PDB entry 8A5E | electron microscopy, 3.40 A resolution | chains B and C of the 4 polymer chains in the assembly

Chain B:
Molecule: Iron hydrogenase HydB
Source organism: Acetobacterium woodii DSM 1030
Notes: EC 1.12.7.2
UniProtKB: H6LFG4 (H6LFG4_ACEWD); numbering as in UniProt (aligned over 1-599)
Chain sequence (599 residues; row label = number of the first residue in the row):
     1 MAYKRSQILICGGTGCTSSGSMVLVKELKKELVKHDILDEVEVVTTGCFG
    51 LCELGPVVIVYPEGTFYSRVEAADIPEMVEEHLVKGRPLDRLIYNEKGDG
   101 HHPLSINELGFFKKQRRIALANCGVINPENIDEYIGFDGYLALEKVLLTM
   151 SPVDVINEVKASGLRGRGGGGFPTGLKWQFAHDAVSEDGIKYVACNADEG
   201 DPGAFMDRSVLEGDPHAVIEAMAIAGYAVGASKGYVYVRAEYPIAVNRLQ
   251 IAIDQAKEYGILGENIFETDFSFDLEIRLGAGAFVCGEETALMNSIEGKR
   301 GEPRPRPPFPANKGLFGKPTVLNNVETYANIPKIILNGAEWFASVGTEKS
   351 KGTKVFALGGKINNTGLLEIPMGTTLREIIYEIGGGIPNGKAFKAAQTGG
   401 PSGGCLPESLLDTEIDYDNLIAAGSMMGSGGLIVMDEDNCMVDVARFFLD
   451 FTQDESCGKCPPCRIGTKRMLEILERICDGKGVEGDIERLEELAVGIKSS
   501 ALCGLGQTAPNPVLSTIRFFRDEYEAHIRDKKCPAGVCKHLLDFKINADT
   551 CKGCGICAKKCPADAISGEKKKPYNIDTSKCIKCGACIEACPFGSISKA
Unresolved in the structure: 1-152
Covalent attachments: NADH (NAI) linked to Lys177
Ion coordination: Zn2+: Cys440, His527, Cys533, Cys538; 4Fe-4S cluster Fe site 1: Cys457, Cys460, Cys463, Cys503; 4Fe-4S cluster Fe site 2: Cys551, Cys554, Cys557, Cys591; 4Fe-4S cluster Fe site 3: Cys561, Cys581, Cys584, Cys587
Residues lining bound ligands:
  - FMN / NADH: Gly166, Arg167, Gly168, Gly169, Gly170, Phe172, Phe180, Asn196, Asp198, Asp201, Phe284, Gly287, Glu288, Glu289, Arg306, Phe309, Pro310, Ala311, Leu322, Asn323, Asn324, Thr327, Ser402, Met426, Gly428, Gly504, Leu505, Thr508
  - 4Fe-4S cluster (SF4), molecule 1: Val285, Pro303, Ser456, Cys457, Gly458, Lys459, Cys460, Cys463, Arg464, Ala501, Cys503, Leu505, Gly506
  - 4Fe-4S cluster (SF4), molecule 2: Phe544, Lys560, Cys561, Pro562, Ala563, Ala565, Ile566, Ile576, Cys581, Ile582, Lys583, Cys584, Gly585, Ala586, Cys587
  - 4Fe-4S cluster (SF4), molecule 3: Ile546, Cys551, Lys552, Gly553, Cys554, Gly555, Ile556, Cys557, Tyr574, Ala590, Cys591, Pro592, Phe593, Ile596

Chain C:
Molecule: Iron hydrogenase HydC
Source organism: Acetobacterium woodii DSM 1030
Notes: EC 1.12.7.2
Chain sequence (156 residues; each row starts with the number of its first residue):
     1 MAELIPVENLDVVKAIVAEHREVPGCLMQILQETQLKYGYLPLELQGTIA
    51 DELGIPLTEVYGVATFYSQFTLKPKGKYKIGICLGTACYVRGSQAIIDKV
   101 NSVLGTQVGDTTEDGKWSVDATRCVGACGLAPVMMINEEVFGRLTVDEIP
   151 GILEKY
Ion coordination: 2Fe-2S cluster Fe: Cys83, Cys88, Cys124, Cys128
Residues lining bound ligands: 2Fe-2S cluster (FES): Cys83, Gly85, Thr86, Ala87, Cys88, Arg123, Cys124, Val125, Ala127, Cys128, Val133

Chain B / chain C interface:
Residue-residue contacts - 38 pairs, chain B then chain C:
  Pro202(B) - Gly85(C)
  Pro202(B) - Thr86(C)
  Pro202(B) - Cys124(C)  hydrophobic
  Gly203(B) - Cys128(C)
  Phe205(B) - Gly126(C)
  Arg208(B) - Val125(C)
  Arg208(B) - Gly126(C)  hydrogen bond (side chain-backbone)
  Arg208(B) - Ala127(C)
  Arg239(B) - Cys124(C)
  Tyr242(B) - Val125(C)
  Arg278(B) - Val23(C)
  Arg278(B) - Pro24(C)  hydrogen bond (side chain-backbone)
  Leu279(B) - Met28(C)
  Leu279(B) - Gln32(C)  hydrogen bond (backbone-side chain)
  Ala281(B) - Gln69(C)  hydrogen bond (backbone-side chain)
  Gly282(B) - Gln69(C)
  Val285(B) - Phe66(C)  hydrophobic
  Ser295(B) - Met28(C)
  Ser295(B) - Tyr67(C)
  Glu297(B) - Gly25(C)
  Gly298(B) - Gly25(C)
  Arg300(B) - Gly62(C)  hydrogen bond (side chain-backbone)
  Arg300(B) - Phe66(C)
  Gly301(B) - Phe66(C)
  Phe316(B) - Pro24(C)  hydrophobic
  Gly360(B) - Val90(C)
  Lys361(B) - Arg91(C)
  Thr365(B) - Gly129(C)  hydrogen bond (side chain-backbone)
  Ile433(B) - Thr86(C)
  Ile433(B) - Val90(C)  hydrophobic
  Met435(B) - Val90(C)  hydrophobic
  Asp443(B) - Tyr89(C)  hydrogen bond
  Val444(B) - Tyr89(C)  hydrogen bond (backbone-side chain)
  Phe447(B) - Leu84(C)
  Phe447(B) - Tyr89(C)  hydrophobic
  Phe447(B) - Arg123(C)
  Phe448(B) - Thr86(C)
  Phe451(B) - Arg123(C)
Interface residues without a listed pair, chain B (35 interface residues in all): Gly280, Ala283, Cys286, Ile296, Lys299, Glu302, Glu455, Cys457
Interface residues without a listed pair, chain C (25 interface residues in all): Leu27, Val63, Ala87

Overview:
35 residues of chain B and 25 residues of chain C are in contact; the contacts include 8 hydrogen bonds. Polar
contacts include Arg208(B)-Gly126(C), Arg278(B)-Pro24(C) and Leu279(B)-Gln32(C). Chain B binds 3 copies of
4Fe-4S cluster and FMN / NADH. Chain C binds 2Fe-2S cluster.
Chain B is Iron hydrogenase HydB and chain C is Iron hydrogenase HydC, both from Acetobacterium woodii DSM
1030; the structure, Cryo-EM structure of the electron bifurcating Fe-Fe hydrogenase HydABC complex from
Acetobacterium woodii in the reduced ..., was determined by electron microscopy together with 7Q4V, 7Q4W, 8A6T
and 8BEW from the same study.
